PDB entry 4O5Q | X-ray diffraction, 2.00 A resolution | chain A

== Chain A ==
Protein: Alkyl hydroperoxide reductase subunit F
Organism: Escherichia coli
Reference sequence: P35340 (AHPF_ECOLI); residues 1-521 here = UniProt positions 1-521
Chain sequence (521 residues; numbered 1 to 521; the number before each row is that of its first residue):
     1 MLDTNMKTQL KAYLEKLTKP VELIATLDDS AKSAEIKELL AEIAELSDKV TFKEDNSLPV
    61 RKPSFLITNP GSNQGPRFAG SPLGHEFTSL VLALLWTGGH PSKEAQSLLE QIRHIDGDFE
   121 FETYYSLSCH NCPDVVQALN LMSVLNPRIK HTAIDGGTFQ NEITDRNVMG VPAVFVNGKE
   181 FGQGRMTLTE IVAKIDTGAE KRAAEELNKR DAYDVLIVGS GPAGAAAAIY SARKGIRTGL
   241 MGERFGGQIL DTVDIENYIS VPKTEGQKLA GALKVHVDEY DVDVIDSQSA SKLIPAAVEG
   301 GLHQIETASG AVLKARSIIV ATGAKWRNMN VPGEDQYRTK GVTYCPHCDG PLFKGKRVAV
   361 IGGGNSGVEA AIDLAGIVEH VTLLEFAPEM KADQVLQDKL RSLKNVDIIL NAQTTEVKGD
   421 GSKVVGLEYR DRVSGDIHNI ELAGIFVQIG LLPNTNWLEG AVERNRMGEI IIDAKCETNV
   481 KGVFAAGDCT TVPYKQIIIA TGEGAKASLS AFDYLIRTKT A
Disulfides: C345-C348
Ion coordination: Cd2+: E110, H114
Residues lining bound ligands: FAD (flavin-adenine dinucleotide): V218, G219, S220, G221, P222, A223, G224, Y230, M241, G242, E243, R244, G246, G247, Q248, I249, T252, D254, I255, N257, Q288, S289, A290, A321, T322, G323, A324, W326, Y344, C348, N454, W457, A486, G487, D488, K495, Q496, I497, I498, A500

== Summary ==
Bound to chain A: flavin-adenine dinucleotide. E110 and H114 form the Cd2+ site.
Chain A is Alkyl hydroperoxide reductase subunit F (Escherichia coli); the structure, Crystal Structure of the
Alkylhydroperoxide Reductase AhpF from Escherichia coli, was determined by X-ray diffraction, deposited
together with 4O5R and 4O5U.
